2ZLG - chain A; structure by X-ray diffraction, 2.52 A resolution.

[Chain A]
Name: Ribonucleoside-diphosphate reductase large chain 1
From: Saccharomyces cerevisiae
Notes: EC 1.17.4.1
UniProt: P21524 (RIR1_YEAST); numbering as in UniProt (aligned over 1-888)
Sequence (888 residues; numbered 1 to 888; the number before each row is that of its first residue):
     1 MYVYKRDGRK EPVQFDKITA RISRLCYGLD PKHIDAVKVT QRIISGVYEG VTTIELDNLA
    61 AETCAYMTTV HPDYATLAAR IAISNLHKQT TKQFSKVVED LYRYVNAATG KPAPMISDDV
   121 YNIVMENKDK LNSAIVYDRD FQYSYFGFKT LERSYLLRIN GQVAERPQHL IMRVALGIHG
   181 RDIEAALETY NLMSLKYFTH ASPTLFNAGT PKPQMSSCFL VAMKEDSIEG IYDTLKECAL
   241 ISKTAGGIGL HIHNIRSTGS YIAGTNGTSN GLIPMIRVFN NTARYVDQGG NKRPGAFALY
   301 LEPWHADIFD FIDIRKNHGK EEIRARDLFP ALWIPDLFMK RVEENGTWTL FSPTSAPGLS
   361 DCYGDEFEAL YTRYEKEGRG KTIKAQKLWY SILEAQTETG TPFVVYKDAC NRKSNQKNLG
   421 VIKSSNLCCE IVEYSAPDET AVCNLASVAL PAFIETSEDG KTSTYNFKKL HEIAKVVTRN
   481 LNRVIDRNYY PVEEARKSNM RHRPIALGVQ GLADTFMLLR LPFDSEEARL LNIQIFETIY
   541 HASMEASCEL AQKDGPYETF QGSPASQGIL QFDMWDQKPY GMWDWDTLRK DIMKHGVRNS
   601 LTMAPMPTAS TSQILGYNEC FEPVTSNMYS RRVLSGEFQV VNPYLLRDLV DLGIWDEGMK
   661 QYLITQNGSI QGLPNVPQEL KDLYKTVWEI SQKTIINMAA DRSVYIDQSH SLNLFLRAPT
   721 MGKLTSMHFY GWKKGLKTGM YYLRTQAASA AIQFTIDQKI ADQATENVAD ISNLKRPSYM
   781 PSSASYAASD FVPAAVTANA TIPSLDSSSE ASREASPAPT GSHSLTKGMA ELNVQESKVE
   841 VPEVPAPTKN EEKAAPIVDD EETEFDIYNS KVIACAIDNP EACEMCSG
Disordered / not traced: 1-75, 287-294, 629-637, 747-888
Residues lining bound ligands: MRT ((5R,9S,12S,15S,18S,21S)-21-benzyl-12,18-bis(carboxymethyl)-15-cyclohexyl-1-(9H-fluoren-9-yl)-4-methyl-9-(2-methylpropyl)-3,6,10,13,16,19-hexaoxo-5-phenyl-2-oxa-4,8,11,14,17,20-hexaazadocosan-22-oic acid): Ser-691, Gln-692, Lys-693, Ile-696, Met-721, Gly-722, Lys-723, Thr-725, Ser-726, Met-727, Tyr-730

[Summary]
Bound to chain A: compound MRT.
Chain A is Ribonucleoside-diphosphate reductase large chain 1 (Saccharomyces cerevisiae); the structure, The
Structual Basis for Peptidomimetic Inhibition of Eukaryotic Ribonucleotide Reductase, was determined by X-ray
diffraction (same publication as 2ZLF).
